PDB entry 4QZZ | X-ray diffraction, 2.90 A resolution | chains B and C of the 28 polymer chains in the assembly

== Chain B ==
Molecule: Proteasome subunit alpha type-3
Organism: Saccharomyces cerevisiae
Notes: EC 3.4.25.1
UniProtKB: P23638 (PSA3_YEAST); residues 0-257 here correspond to UniProt positions 1-258 (UniProt number = residue number + 1)
Chain sequence (258 residues; numbered 0 to 257; the number before each row is that of its first residue; numbering starts at 0):
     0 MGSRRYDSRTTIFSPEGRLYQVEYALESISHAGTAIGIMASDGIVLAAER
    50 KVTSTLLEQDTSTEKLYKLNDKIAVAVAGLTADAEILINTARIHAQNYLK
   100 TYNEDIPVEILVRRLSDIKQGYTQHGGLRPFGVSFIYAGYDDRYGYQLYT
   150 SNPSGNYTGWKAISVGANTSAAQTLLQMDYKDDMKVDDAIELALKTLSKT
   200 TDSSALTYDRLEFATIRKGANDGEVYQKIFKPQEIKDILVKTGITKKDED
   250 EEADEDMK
Not modelled in the structure: 0, 245-257
Swiss-Prot annotation at these positions:
  - cross-link (Glycyl lysine isopeptide (Lys-Gly)): Lys99 (interchain with G-Cter in ubiquitin), Lys198 (interchain with G-Cter in ubiquitin), Lys230 (interchain with G-Cter in ubiquitin)

== Chain C ==
Molecule: Proteasome subunit alpha type-4
Organism: Saccharomyces cerevisiae
Notes: EC 3.4.25.1
UniProtKB: P40303 (PSA4_YEAST); residues -1 to 252 here correspond to UniProt positions 1-254 (UniProt number = residue number + 2)
Chain sequence (254 residues; each row starts with the number of its first residue; numbers below 1 keep their minus sign (Met-1 is residue -1)):
    -1 MSGYDRALSIFSPDGHIFQVEYALEAVKRGTCAVGVKGKNCVVLGCERRS
    49 TLKLQDTRITPSKVSKIDSHVVLSFSGLNADSRILIEKARVEAQSHRLTL
    99 EDPVTVEYLTRYVAGVQQRYTQSGGVRPFGVSTLIAGFDPRDDEPKLYQT
   149 EPSGIYSSWSAQTIGRNSKTVREFLEKNYDRKEPPATVEECVKLTVRSLL
   199 EVVQTGAKNIEITVVKPDSDIVALSSEEINQYVTQIEQEKQEQQEQDKKK
   249 KSNH
Not modelled in the structure: -1 to 0, 241-252
Swiss-Prot annotation at these positions:
  - modified residue: Thr58 (Phosphothreonine)

== Interface between chain B and chain C ==
Pairs across the interface (75; chain B residue first):
  Arg3(B) - Arg4(C)
  Asp6(B) - Tyr2(C)  hydrogen bond
  Asp6(B) - Arg4(C)  salt bridge
  Arg8(B) - Arg4(C)
  Thr10(B) - Leu6(C)
  Thr10(B) - Arg125(C)
  Ile11(B) - Leu6(C)  hydrophobic
  Ile11(B) - Gln17(C)
  Phe12(B) - Gln17(C)  hydrogen bond (backbone-side chain)
  Phe12(B) - Tyr20(C)  hydrophobic
  Phe12(B) - Ala21(C)  hydrophobic
  Phe12(B) - Leu76(C)  hydrophobic
  Phe12(B) - Arg125(C)
  Phe12(B) - Pro126(C)
  Phe12(B) - Gly128(C)
  Ser13(B) - Tyr20(C)
  Pro14(B) - Tyr20(C)  hydrophobic
  Pro14(B) - Glu23(C)
  Glu15(B) - Glu23(C)
  Glu15(B) - Arg27(C)  hydrogen bond (backbone-side chain)
  Gly16(B) - Tyr20(C)
  Gly16(B) - Glu23(C)
  Gly16(B) - Ala24(C)
  Gly16(B) - Arg27(C)
  Arg17(B) - Arg27(C)
  Leu18(B) - Arg125(C)
  Met38(B) - Asp54(C)
  Met38(B) - Arg56(C)
  Arg112(B) - Arg81(C)
  Ser115(B) - Arg81(C)  hydrogen bond (backbone-side chain)
  Asp116(B) - Arg81(C)  salt bridge
  Gln119(B) - Ala78(C)
  Gln119(B) - Asp79(C)
  Gln119(B) - Ile82(C)
  Thr122(B) - Arg125(C)  hydrogen bond (backbone-side chain)
  Gln123(B) - Tyr118(C)
  Gln123(B) - Gly123(C)
  Gln123(B) - Val124(C)
  Gln123(B) - Arg125(C)  hydrogen bond (backbone-backbone)
  Gln123(B) - Pro126(C)
  Gln123(B) - Phe127(C)
  His124(B) - Gly123(C)
  His124(B) - Val124(C)
  Gly125(B) - Tyr2(C)
  Gly125(B) - Gly123(C)
  Gly126(B) - Tyr2(C)
  Tyr143(B) - Arg56(C)  hydrogen bond (backbone-side chain)
  Tyr143(B) - Ile57(C)  hydrophobic
  Tyr145(B) - Arg56(C)  hydrogen bond (backbone-side chain)
  Gln146(B) - Ile57(C)
  Leu147(B) - Ile57(C)
  Tyr148(B) - Ile57(C)
  Ser153(B) - Ala78(C)
  Gly154(B) - Ala78(C)
  Gly154(B) - Arg81(C)  hydrogen bond (backbone-side chain)
  Asn155(B) - Asn77(C)
  Asn155(B) - Ala78(C)
  Tyr156(B) - Pro59(C)  hydrophobic
  Tyr156(B) - Arg81(C)
  Gly158(B) - Gln53(C)
  Gly158(B) - Asp54(C)  hydrogen bond (backbone-backbone)
  Gly158(B) - Ile57(C)
  Gly158(B) - Thr58(C)  hydrogen bond (backbone-side chain)
  Trp159(B) - Leu50(C)  hydrophobic
  Trp159(B) - Lys51(C)
  Trp159(B) - Leu52(C)
  Trp159(B) - Gln53(C)
  Trp159(B) - Asp54(C)
  Lys160(B) - Leu52(C)  hydrogen bond (backbone-backbone)
  Lys160(B) - Gln53(C)
  Lys160(B) - Asp54(C)
  Ala161(B) - Leu52(C)
  Gln172(B) - Leu52(C)
  Leu175(B) - Leu52(C)
  Gln176(B) - Leu52(C)
Interface residues without a listed pair, chain B (41 interface residues in all): Glu108, Thr157, Tyr179

== Overview ==
41 residues of chain B and 31 residues of chain C are in contact, with 12 hydrogen bonds and 2 salt bridges.
Polar contacts include Asp6(B)-Arg4(C), Asp116(B)-Arg81(C) and Asp6(B)-Tyr2(C).
Here chain B is Proteasome subunit alpha type-3 and chain C is Proteasome subunit alpha type-4, both from
Saccharomyces cerevisiae. Entry 4QZZ (yCP in complex with Omuralide) was determined by X-ray diffraction,
deposited together with 4QUX, 4QUY, 4QV0, 4QV1, 4QV3, 4QV4 and 42 further entries.
